8FAZ - chains C and D of the 4 polymer chains in the assembly; structure by electron microscopy, 2.30 A resolution.

# Chain C
Molecule: DNA repair protein RAD51 homolog 3
Organism: Homo sapiens
UniProtKB: O43502 (RA51C_HUMAN); residues 1-376 here = UniProt positions 1-376
Amino-acid sequence (376 residues; numbered 1 to 376; the number before each row is that of its first residue):
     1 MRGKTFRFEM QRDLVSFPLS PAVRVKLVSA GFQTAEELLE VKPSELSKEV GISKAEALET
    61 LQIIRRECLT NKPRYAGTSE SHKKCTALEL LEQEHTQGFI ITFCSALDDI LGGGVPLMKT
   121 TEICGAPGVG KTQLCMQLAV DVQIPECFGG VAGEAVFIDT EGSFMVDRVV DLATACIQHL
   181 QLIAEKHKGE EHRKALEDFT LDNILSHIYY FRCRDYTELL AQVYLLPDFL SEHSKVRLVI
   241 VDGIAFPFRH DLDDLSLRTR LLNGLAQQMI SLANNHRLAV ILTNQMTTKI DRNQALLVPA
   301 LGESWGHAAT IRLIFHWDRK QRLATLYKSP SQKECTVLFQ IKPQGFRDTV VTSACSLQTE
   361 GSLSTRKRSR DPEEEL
Disordered / not traced: 1-9, 68-82, 288-297, 349-376
Small-molecule neighbours:
  - ADP (adenosine-5'-diphosphate): Ala126, Pro127, Gly128, Val129, Gly130, Lys131, Thr132, Gln133, Glu161, Arg168, Gln285, Arg322, Ile341
  - AMP-PNP (ANP; phosphoaminophosphonic acid-adenylate ester): Gly306, His307, Tyr327, Lys328, Ser329, Pro330, Ser331, Gln332, Lys333, Glu334
Reported in the primary citation:
  - binding site for AMP-PNP: Lys328, Lys333
  - mutagenesis - K131A: decreased catalytic activity
  - mutagenesis - K131A: unchanged stability
  - disease-associated variants - R258H, R312W: decreased catalytic activity

# Chain D
Molecule: DNA repair protein RAD51 homolog 4
Organism: Homo sapiens
UniProtKB: O75771 (RA51D_HUMAN); numbering as in UniProt (aligned over 1-328)
Amino-acid sequence (328 residues; each row starts with the number of its first residue):
     1 MGVLRVGLCP GLTEEMIQLL RSHRIKTVVD LVSADLEEVA QKCGLSYKAL VALRRVLLAQ
    61 FSAFPVNGAD LYEELKTSTA ILSTGIGSLD KLLDAGLYTG EVTEIVGGPG SGKTQVCLCM
   121 AANVAHGLQQ NVLYVDSNGG LTASRLLQLL QAKTQDEEEQ AEALRRIQVV HAFDIFQMLD
   181 VLQELRGTVA QQVTGSSGTV KVVVVDSVTA VVSPLLGGQQ REGLALMMQL ARELKTLARD
   241 LGMAVVVTNH ITRDRDSGRL KPALGRSWSF VPSTRILLDT IEGAGASGGR RMACLAKSSR
   301 QPTGFQEMVD IGTWGTSEQS ATLQGDQT
Disordered / not traced: 1, 193-196, 282-287, 315-328
Metal / ion sites: Mg2+: Thr114 (together with AMP-PNP)
Small-molecule neighbours:
  - AMP-PNP (ANP; phosphoaminophosphonic acid-adenylate ester), molecule 1: Gly108, Pro109, Gly110, Ser111, Gly112, Lys113, Thr114, Gln115, Asn138, Arg145, Gln148, Asp206, Gly288, Arg291, Ile311
  - AMP-PNP (ANP), molecule 2: Phe270, Lys297, Ser298, Ser299, Arg300, Gln301, Pro302, Thr303
Reported in the primary citation:
  - binding site for AMP-PNP: Lys113, Gln115, Arg145, Lys297, Pro302
  - Mg2+ coordination: Thr114
  - mutagenesis - R266A: abolished binding to RPA-ssDNA

# Chain C / chain D interface
Contacting residue pairs - 92 pairs, chain C then chain D:
  Met10(C) - Gln183(D)
  Met10(C) - Arg186(D)
  Met10(C) - Gly187(D)
  Gln11(C) - Arg186(D)
  Arg12(C) - Gln183(D)
  Asp13(C) - Gln229(D)  hydrogen bond
  Val15(C) - Ala225(D)  hydrophobic
  Val15(C) - Leu226(D)
  Val15(C) - Gln229(D)
  Ser16(C) - Phe176(D)
  Ser16(C) - Leu179(D)
  Ser16(C) - Gln183(D)  hydrogen bond
  Ser16(C) - Gln229(D)
  Phe17(C) - Phe176(D)
  Pro18(C) - Phe176(D)
  Pro21(C) - Glu222(D)
  Arg24(C) - Glu222(D)
  Ala30(C) - Val3(D)
  Gly31(C) - Gly2(D)
  Gly31(C) - Val3(D)
  Gly31(C) - Thr27(D)
  Phe32(C) - Val3(D)
  Phe32(C) - Arg5(D)
  Gln33(C) - Gly2(D)
  Glu37(C) - Gly2(D)
  Glu37(C) - Val3(D)  hydrogen bond (side chain-backbone)
  Glu37(C) - Arg5(D)  salt bridge
  Glu37(C) - Leu8(D)
  Val41(C) - Arg5(D)
  Glu67(C) - Asp180(D)
  Lys83(C) - Val169(D)
  Lys84(C) - Val170(D)
  Lys84(C) - Glu184(D)
  Lys84(C) - Thr188(D)
  Cys85(C) - Gln168(D)
  Cys85(C) - Val169(D)  hydrogen bond (backbone-backbone)
  Thr86(C) - Arg165(D)
  Thr86(C) - Ile167(D)
  Ala87(C) - Ala143(D)
  Ala87(C) - Leu164(D)  hydrogen bond (backbone-backbone)
  Ala87(C) - Ile167(D)  hydrogen bond (backbone-backbone)
  Leu88(C) - Leu164(D)  hydrogen bond (backbone-backbone)
  Leu88(C) - Arg165(D)
  Leu90(C) - Leu141(D)  hydrophobic
  Leu90(C) - Ala143(D)
  Leu90(C) - Val169(D)  hydrophobic
  Leu91(C) - Ala143(D)
  Leu91(C) - Ser144(D)
  Leu91(C) - Leu147(D)  hydrophobic
  Leu91(C) - Leu164(D)  hydrophobic
  Glu94(C) - Thr142(D)
  Glu94(C) - Ala143(D)  hydrogen bond (side chain-backbone)
  Glu94(C) - Ser144(D)  hydrogen bond (side chain-backbone)
  Met118(C) - His171(D)
  Lys119(C) - Gly139(D)  hydrogen bond (side chain-backbone)
  Lys119(C) - Leu141(D)  hydrogen bond (side chain-backbone)
  Lys119(C) - Thr142(D)
  Arg260(C) - Leu216(D)  hydrogen bond (side chain-backbone)
  Arg260(C) - Gly217(D)
  Asn263(C) - Ala210(D)
  Asn263(C) - Ser213(D)  hydrogen bond
  Asn263(C) - Pro214(D)
  Gly264(C) - Pro214(D)
  Gln267(C) - Ser137(D)
  Gln267(C) - Phe173(D)
  Gln267(C) - Ala210(D)  hydrogen bond (side chain-backbone)
  Ile270(C) - Ser137(D)
  Ile270(C) - Asn138(D)
  Ile270(C) - Gly139(D)
  Ile270(C) - Phe173(D)  hydrophobic
  Ser271(C) - Phe173(D)
  Asn274(C) - His171(D)  hydrogen bond
  Asn274(C) - Phe173(D)
  Gly306(C) - Pro109(D)
  His307(C) - Gly107(D)
  His307(C) - Gly108(D)
  His307(C) - Pro109(D)
  His307(C) - Lys113(D)
  His307(C) - Asn138(D)  hydrogen bond (backbone-side chain)
  His307(C) - His250(D)  hydrogen bond
  Ala308(C) - Asn138(D)
  Thr310(C) - Asn138(D)  hydrogen bond (side chain-backbone)
  Thr310(C) - Gly139(D)
  Thr310(C) - Gly140(D)
  Lys328(C) - Gly110(D)
  Pro330(C) - Gln115(D)  hydrogen bond (backbone-side chain)
  Pro330(C) - Gly140(D)
  Pro330(C) - Thr142(D)
  Pro330(C) - Arg145(D)
  Ser331(C) - Arg145(D)
  Ser331(C) - Gln148(D)
  Glu334(C) - Arg291(D)  salt bridge
Interface residues without a listed pair, chain C (50 interface residues in all): Glu36, Leu38, Glu40, Glu49, Asn275, Ser304, Ser329
Interface residues without a listed pair, chain D (60 interface residues in all): Arg21, Lys26, Thr114, Leu118, Leu146, Ala161, Leu185, Thr209, Val211, Ile251, Gly288

# Overview
The interface between chain C and chain D involves 50 residues on one side and 60 on the other, with 19
hydrogen bonds and 2 salt bridges. Polar pairs include Glu37(C)-Arg5(D), Glu334(C)-Arg291(D) and
Asp13(C)-Gln229(D). From the paper: a binding site for AMP-PNP at Lys328(C), Lys333(C) and Lys113(D) among
others; K131A, R258H and R312W of chain C reduce catalytic activity.
Here chain C is DNA repair protein RAD51 homolog 3 and chain D is DNA repair protein RAD51 homolog 4, both
from Homo sapiens. Entry 8FAZ (Cryo-EM structure of the human BCDX2 complex) was determined by electron
microscopy, deposited together with 8GBJ.
